Entry 7KLW (X-ray diffraction, 2.60 A resolution); this record covers chains A and C of the 3 polymer chains in the assembly.

[Chain A]
Name: Spike protein S1
Organism: Severe acute respiratory syndrome coronavirus 2
Notes: fragment: RBD domain
UniProt: P0DTC2 (SPIKE_SARS2); residue numbers follow UniProt; this construct covers 334-527
Amino-acid sequence (194 residues; row label = number of the first residue in the row):
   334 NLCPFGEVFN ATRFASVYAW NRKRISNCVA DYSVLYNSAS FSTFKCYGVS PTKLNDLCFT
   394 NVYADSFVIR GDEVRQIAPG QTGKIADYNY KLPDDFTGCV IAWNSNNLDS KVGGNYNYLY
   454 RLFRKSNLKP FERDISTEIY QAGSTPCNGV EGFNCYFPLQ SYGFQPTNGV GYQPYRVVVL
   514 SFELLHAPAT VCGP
Cystine bridges: Cys336-Cys361, Cys379-Cys432, Cys391-Cys525, Cys480-Cys488
Curated features (UniProtKB/Swiss-Prot):
  - region: Arg403 to Asp405 (Integrin-binding motif), Asn448 to Phe456 (Immunodominant HLA epitope recognized by the CD8+)
  - glycosylation: Asn343 (N-linked (GlcNAc...) (complex) asparagine)
  - natural variant: Gly339 (G339D: In strain: Omicron/BA.1, Omicron/BA.2 and 4 more; G339H: In strain: Omicron/BA.2.75, Omicron/XBB.1.5 and 1 more), Arg346 (R346K: In strain: Mu/B.1.621; R346T: In strain: Omicron/BQ.1.1, Omicron/XBB.1.5 and 1 more), Leu368 (L368I: In strain: Omicron/XBB.1.5, Omicron/EG.5.1), Ser371 (S371F: In strain: Omicron/BA.2, Omicron/BA.2.12.1 and 6 more; S371L: In strain: Omicron/BA.1), Ser373 (S373P: In strain: Omicron/BA.1, Omicron/BA.2 and 7 more), Ser375 (S375F: In strain: Omicron/BA.1, Omicron/BA.2 and 7 more), Thr376 (T376A: In strain: Omicron/BA.2, Omicron/BA.2.12.1 and 5 more), Asp405 (D405N: In strain: Omicron/BA.2, Omicron/BA.2.12.1 and 6 more), Arg408 (R408S: In strain: Omicron/BA.2, Omicron/BA.2.12.1 and 6 more), Lys417 (K417N: In strain: Beta/B.1.351, Omicron/BA.1 and 8 more; K417T: In strain: Gamma/P.1), Asn440 (N440K: In strain: Omicron/BA.1, Omicron/BA.2 and 7 more), Lys444 (K444T: In strain: Omicron/BQ.1.1), 16 further natural variant entries in UniProt
  - mutagenesis: Asn343 (N343Q: Reduced viral infectivity), Leu452 (L452R: Increased resistance to neutralizing antibodies. Decreases HLA binding to NF9 epitope. Increased binding affinity to human ACE2), Tyr453 (Y453F: Decreased HLA binding to NF9 epitope. Increased binding affinity to human ACE2), Ala475 (A475V: Increased resistance to neutralizing antibodies), Val483 (V483A: Increased resistance to neutralizing antibodies), Glu484 (E484D: Increased replication in human TMEM106B overexpressing cells), Phe490 (F490L: Increased resistance to neutralizing antibodies and human covalescent sera neutralization), Gln493 (Q493N: Reduced host ACE2-binding affinity in vitro; Q493Y: Reduced host ACE2-binding affinity in vitro), Asn501 (N501T: Reduced host ACE2-binding affinity in vitro; N501Y: Increased binding affinity to human ACE2), His519 (H519P: Increased resistance to human covalescent sera neutralization)
What the authors report for this chain:
  - mutagenesis - K417N, N501Y: decreased binding to SB45, Synthetic Nanobody
  - mutagenesis - K417N, E484K, N501Y: unchanged binding to SB68, Synthetic nanobody (chain C)

[Chain C]
Name: SB68, Synthetic nanobody
Organism: synthetic construct
Notes: antibody fragment or engineered binder
Amino-acid sequence (127 residues; numbered -2 to 124; the number before each row is that of its first residue; numbers below 1 keep their minus sign (Ser-2 is residue -2)):
    -2 SSSQVQLVES GGGSVQAGGS LRLSCAASGS ISSITYLGWF RQAPGKEREG VAALITVNGH
    58 TYYADSVKGR FTVSLDNAKN TVYLQMNSLK PEDTALYYCA AAAWGYAWPL HQDDYWYWGQ
   118 GTQVTVS
Cystine bridges: Cys22-Cys96

[How chain A and chain C interact]
Residue-residue contacts (26; chain A residue first):
  Tyr369(A) - Thr32(C)
  Tyr369(A) - Asn55(C)
  Tyr369(A) - Gly102(C)
  Tyr369(A) - Tyr103(C)  hydrogen bond (backbone-side chain)
  Asn370(A) - Val54(C)
  Asn370(A) - Asn55(C)
  Ala372(A) - His57(C)
  Phe374(A) - Tyr59(C)  hydrogen bond (backbone-side chain)
  Phe374(A) - Tyr103(C)
  Ser375(A) - Ala104(C)
  Ser375(A) - Trp105(C)  hydrogen bond (backbone-backbone)
  Thr376(A) - Tyr103(C)
  Thr376(A) - Ala104(C)
  Phe377(A) - Trp101(C)
  Phe377(A) - Gly102(C)
  Phe377(A) - Tyr103(C)  hydrogen bond (backbone-backbone)
  Lys378(A) - Trp101(C)
  Lys378(A) - Tyr103(C)
  Lys378(A) - Asp111(C)  salt bridge
  Cys379(A) - Trp101(C)  hydrogen bond (backbone-backbone)
  Pro384(A) - Thr32(C)
  Pro384(A) - Ala100(C)
  Pro384(A) - Gly102(C)
  Thr385(A) - Thr32(C)
  Arg408(A) - His108(C)
  Arg408(A) - Asp111(C)  salt bridge
Also at the interface, not in a pair above, chain A (15 interface residues in all): Leu368, Ser371, Ser383
Also at the interface, not in a pair above, chain C (15 interface residues in all): Ser29, Ile52

[Summary]
Chain A and chain C each contribute 15 residues to their interface, with 5 hydrogen bonds and 2 salt bridges.
Polar pairs include Lys378(A)-Asp111(C), Arg408(A)-Asp111(C) and Tyr369(A)-Tyr103(C). From the paper: K417N
and N501Y of chain A reduce binding to SB45, Synthetic Nanobody; K417N, E484K and N501Y of chain A leave
binding to SB68, Synthetic nanobody (chain C) unchanged.
Chain A is Spike protein S1 (Severe acute respiratory syndrome coronavirus 2) and chain C is SB68, Synthetic
nanobody (synthetic construct); the structure, Crystal structure of synthetic nanobody (Sb45+Sb68) complexes
with SARS-CoV-2 receptor binding domain, was determined by X-ray diffraction, deposited together with 7KGK,
7MFU, 7N0G and 7N0H.
